PDB entry 5J5Q | X-ray diffraction, 2.83 A resolution | chains A and F of the 4 polymer chains in the assembly

# Chain A
Molecule: DNA topoisomerase 4 subunit B
Source organism: Streptococcus pneumoniae
Notes: EC 5.99.1.3
Reference sequence: Q59961 (PARE_STRPN); numbering as in UniProt (aligned over 1-402)
Amino-acid sequence (409 residues; each row starts with the number of its first residue; numbering starts at 0):
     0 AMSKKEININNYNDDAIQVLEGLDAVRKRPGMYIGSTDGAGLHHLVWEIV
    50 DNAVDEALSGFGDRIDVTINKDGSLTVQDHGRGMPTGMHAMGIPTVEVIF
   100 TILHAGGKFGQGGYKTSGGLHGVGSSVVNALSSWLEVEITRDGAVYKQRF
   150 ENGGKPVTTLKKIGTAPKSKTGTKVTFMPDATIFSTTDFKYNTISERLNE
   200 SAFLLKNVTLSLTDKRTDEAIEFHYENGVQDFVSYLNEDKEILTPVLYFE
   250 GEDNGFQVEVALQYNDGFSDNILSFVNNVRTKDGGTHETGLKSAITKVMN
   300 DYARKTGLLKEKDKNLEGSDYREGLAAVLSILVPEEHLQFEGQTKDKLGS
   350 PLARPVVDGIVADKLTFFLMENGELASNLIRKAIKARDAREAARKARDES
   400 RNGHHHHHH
Unresolved in the structure: 0-4, 401-408
Construct notes: expression tag (0, 403-408); conflict Asp217 (Asn in Q59961)
Ion coordination: Mg2+: Asn51 (together with AMP-PNP)
Residues lining bound ligands: AMP-PNP: Glu47, Asn51, Ala52, Asp54, Glu55, Asp78, Gly82, Met83, Ile98, Ala104, Gly105, Gly106, Lys107, Tyr113, Gly118, Leu119, His120, Gly121, Val122, Gly123, Ser124, Ser125, Thr172, Lys344
UniProt features mapped onto this chain:
  - binding site (ATP): Tyr11, Asn51, Asp78, Gly118 to Ser124, Lys344
What the authors report for this chain:
  - binding site for AMP-PNP: Tyr11, Met83, Lys107, Tyr113
  - Mg2+ coordination: Asn51
  - binding site for the 14-nt DNA strand: Ser268, Arg396, Arg400
  - mutagenesis - K291Q: abolished catalytic activity on DNA strand passage
  - mutagenesis - K291Q: decreased catalytic activity on addition of DNA and ParC
  - mutagenesis - K291Q, R321Q, K346Q, R353A: decreased catalytic activity (DNA-stimulated activity)
  - mutagenesis - S268A, K281Q/D282A, K313Q/E316Q: unchanged catalytic activity
  - mutagenesis - K313Q/E316Q: increased catalytic activity on DNA relaxation
  - mutagenesis - D269V: increased catalytic activity on decatenation
  - mutagenesis - D269V: increased catalytic activity on ParC and DNA
  - binding site for the 14-nt DNA strand (chain F): Lys313
  - mutagenesis - K346Q/R353A, R353Q, R396Q, R400Q: decreased catalytic activity
  - mutagenesis - D269V: increased catalytic activity (basal ATPase activity)

# Chain F
Molecule: 14-nt DNA strand
Source organism: synthetic construct
Sequence (14 nucleotides; each row starts with the number of its first residue):
     1 GCATATATATATGC

# How chain A and chain F interact
Pairs across the interface (4; chain A residue first):
  Lys291(A) with DA5(F), salt bridge to the phosphate
  Glu316(A) with DT6(F), phosphate contact; DA7(F), phosphate contact
  Arg321(A) with DT6(F), salt bridge to the phosphate
Interface residues without a listed pair, chain A (7 interface residues in all): Lys281, Asp282, Lys313, Lys346
Interface residues without a listed pair, chain F (6 interface residues in all): DA3, DT4, DT8

# In short
Chain A and chain F form an interface of 7 and 6 residues respectively, with 2 salt bridges. Polar contacts
include Lys291(A)-DA5(F) and Arg321(A)-DT6(F). The paper reports a binding site for AMP-PNP at Tyr11(A),
Met83(A) and Lys107(A) among others; K291Q, R321Q and K346Q of chain A, among others, reduce catalytic
activity (DNA-stimulated activity); 12 substitutions were tested in all.
Chain A is DNA topoisomerase 4 subunit B (Streptococcus pneumoniae) and chain F is a 14-nt DNA strand
(synthetic construct); the structure, AMP-PNP-stabilized ATPase domain of topoisomerase IV from Streptococcus
pneumoniae, complex type II, was determined by X-ray diffraction (same publication as 5J5P).
